PDB entry 5DLG | X-ray diffraction, 2.35 A resolution | chains A and T of the 3 polymer chains in the assembly

# Chain A
Molecule: DNA polymerase eta
From: Homo sapiens
Notes: EC 2.7.7.7
UniProtKB: Q9Y253 (POLH_HUMAN); residues 1-432 here = UniProt positions 1-432
Sequence (435 residues; each row starts with the number of its first residue; numbers below 1 keep their minus sign (Gly-2 is residue -2)):
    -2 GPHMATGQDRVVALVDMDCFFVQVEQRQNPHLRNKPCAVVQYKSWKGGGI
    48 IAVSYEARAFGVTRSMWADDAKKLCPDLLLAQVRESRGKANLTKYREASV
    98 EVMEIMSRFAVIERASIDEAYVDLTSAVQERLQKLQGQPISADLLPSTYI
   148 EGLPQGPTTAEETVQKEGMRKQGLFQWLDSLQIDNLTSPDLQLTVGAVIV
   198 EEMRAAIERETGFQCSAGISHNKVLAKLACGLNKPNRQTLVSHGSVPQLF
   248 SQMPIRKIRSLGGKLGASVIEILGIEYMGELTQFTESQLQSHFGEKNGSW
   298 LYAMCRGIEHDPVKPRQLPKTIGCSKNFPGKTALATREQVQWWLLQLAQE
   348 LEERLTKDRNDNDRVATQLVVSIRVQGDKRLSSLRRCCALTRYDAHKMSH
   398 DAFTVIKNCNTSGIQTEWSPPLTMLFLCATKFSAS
Not modelled in the structure: 155-159
Differences from the reference sequence: expression tag (-2 to 0)
Curated features (UniProtKB/Swiss-Prot):
  - binding site (Mg(2+)): Asp13, Met14, Asp115, Glu116
  - binding site (Mn(2+)): Asp13, Met14, Asp115, Glu116
  - binding site (a 2'-deoxyribonucleoside 5'-triphosphate): Arg61
  - natural variant: Val37 (deletion: In XPV), Leu75 (deletion: In XPV), Arg93 (R93P: In XPV), Arg111 (R111H: In XPV), Thr122 (T122P: In XPV), Gly153 (G153D: In a breast cancer sample), Thr191 (T191P: In XPV), Gly263 (G263V: In XPV), Val266 (V266D: In XPV), Gly295 (G295R: In XPV), Arg361 (R361S: In XPV)
  - mutagenesis: Tyr52 (Y52A/F: Reduces DNA polymerase activity; Y52E: Reduces DNA polymerase activity. Increases fidelity of replication and reduces translesion bypass), Arg61 (R61A: Reduces enzymatic activity by two-thirds), Ser62 (S62G: Increased DNA polymerase activity and translesion bypass compared to wild-type), Ala68 (A68S/V: Severe reduction in thymine dimer translesion bypass), Asn324 to Pro326 (Reduces binding to chromatin and to monoubiquitinated PCNA. Abolishes binding to monoubiquitinated PCNA; when associated with 705-E--H-713 Del)
Metal / ion sites: Mg2+ site 1: Asp13, Met14, Asp115 (together with XG4); Mg2+ site 2: Asp13, Glu116 (together with XG4) (shared with 1 residue of chain P)
Ligand contacts: XG4 (2'-deoxy-5'-O-[(R)-hydroxy{[(R)-hydroxy(phosphonooxy)phosphoryl]amino}phosphoryl]guanosine): Asp13, Met14, Asp15, Cys16, Phe17, Phe18, Gln38, Ile48, Ala49, Tyr52, Arg55, Arg61, Leu89, Ile114, Asp115, Glu116, Lys231
What the authors report for this chain:
  - binding site for the 12-nt DNA strand (chain T): Trp42, Gly46, Ser62, Met63, Trp64
  - binding site for XG4: Arg61
  - conformationally variable residues (side-chain flip): Arg61

# Chain T
Molecule: 12-nt DNA strand
Sequence (12 nucleotides; row label = number of the first residue in the row):
     1 CATXATGACGCT
Not modelled in the structure: 1
Modified positions: 5DB (1-(2-deoxy-5-O-phosphono-beta-D-erythro-pentofuranosyl)-4-methoxy-5-methylpyrimidin-2(1H)-one) at position 4

# Interface between chain A and chain T
Pairs across the interface (36; chain A residue first):
  Gln38(A) with 5DB_4(T), base contact
  Tyr39(A) with 5DB_4(T), phosphate contact; DA5(T), hydrogen bond to the phosphate
  Trp42(A) with DT3(T), stacking on the base; 5DB_4(T), sugar contact
  Lys43(A) with DT3(T), base contact
  Gly46(A) with 5DB_4(T), base contact
  Ser62(A) with 5DB_4(T), base contact
  Met63(A) with 5DB_4(T), base contact
  Trp64(A) with DT3(T), hydrogen bond to the phosphate; 5DB_4(T), base contact
  Lys86(A) with DT6(T), salt bridge to the phosphate
  Ala87(A) with DA5(T), sugar contact
  Leu89(A) with DA5(T), phosphate contact; DT6(T), phosphate contact
  Arg93(A) with DT6(T), salt bridge to the phosphate; DG7(T), salt bridge to the phosphate
  Lys311(A) with DC9(T), phosphate contact
  Arg313(A) with DC9(T), salt bridge to the phosphate
  Pro316(A) with DA8(T), phosphate contact
  Lys317(A) with DA8(T), hydrogen bond to the phosphate; DC9(T), salt bridge to the phosphate
  Thr318(A) with DG7(T), sugar contact; DA8(T), hydrogen bond to the phosphate
  Ile319(A) with DG7(T), phosphate contact
  Gly320(A) with DT6(T), sugar contact; DG7(T), hydrogen bond to the phosphate
  Cys321(A) with DT6(T), phosphate contact
  Ser322(A) with DA5(T), sugar contact; DT6(T), hydrogen bond to the phosphate
  Lys323(A) with DA5(T), salt bridge to the phosphate
  Asn324(A) with 5DB_4(T), hydrogen bond to the phosphate; DA5(T), hydrogen bond to the phosphate
  Pro326(A) with DT3(T), phosphate contact; 5DB_4(T), phosphate contact
  Arg351(A) with DG7(T), salt bridge to the phosphate
Interface residues without a listed pair, chain A (31 interface residues in all): Ser41, Glu110, Arg111, Lys293, Leu315, Glu347
Interface residues without a listed pair, chain T (9 interface residues in all): DA2, DC11

# Overview
The interface between chain A and chain T involves 31 residues on one side and 9 on the other; the contacts
include 8 hydrogen bonds, 7 salt bridges and 1 aromatic stacking contact. Among the polar pairs are
Tyr39(A)-DA5(T), Trp64(A)-DT3(T) and Lys317(A)-DA8(T). From the paper: a binding site for the 12-nt DNA strand
(chain T) at Trp42(A), Gly46(A) and Ser62(A) among others; a binding site for XG4 at Arg61(A).
Here chain A is DNA polymerase eta (Homo sapiens) and chain T is a 12-nt DNA strand. Entry 5DLG (Crystal
Structure of Human DNA Polymerase Eta Inserting dGMPNPP Opposite O4-Methylhymidine) was determined by X-ray
diffraction, deposited together with 5DLF, 5DQG, 5DQH and 5DQI.
